PDB entry 1XG0 | X-ray diffraction, 0.97 A resolution | chains B and D of the 4 polymer chains in the assembly

# Chain B
Molecule: Phycoerythrin alpha-2 chain
Source organism: Rhodomonas sp. CS24
Reference sequence: P30943 (PHE2_RHOS2); residues 1-67 here correspond to UniProt positions 38-104 (UniProt number = residue number + 37)
Sequence (67 residues; numbered 1 to 67; the number before each row is that of its first residue):
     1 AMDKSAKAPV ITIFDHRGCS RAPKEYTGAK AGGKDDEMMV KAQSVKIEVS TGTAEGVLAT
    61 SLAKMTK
Covalently attached groups: 15,16-dihydrobiliverdin (DBV) linked to Cys19
Ligand contacts:
  - 15,16-dihydrobiliverdin (DBV), molecule 1: Phe14, His16, Ser20, Arg21, Pro23, Lys24, Glu25, Tyr26, Asp36, Glu37, Met38, Met39, Lys41
  - 15,16-dihydrobiliverdin (DBV), molecule 2: Leu62, Met65, Thr66, Lys67
  - phycoerythrobilin (PEB), molecule 1: Met2, Asp3, Lys4, Ser5, Ala6, Lys7
  - phycoerythrobilin (PEB), molecule 2: Ile13, Phe14, Asp15, Arg17, Lys34, Asp35, Met38, Met39, Val40
Swiss-Prot annotation at these positions:
  - region: Lys24 to Tyr26 (15,16-dihydrobiliverdin chromophore)
  - binding site (15,16-dihydrobiliverdin): Cys19, Arg21, Lys41
  - modified residue: Lys4 (5-hydroxylysine)

# Chain D
Molecule: B-phycoerythrin beta chain
Source organism: Rhodomonas sp. CS24
Reference sequence: P27198 (PHEB_RHOS2); numbering as in UniProt (aligned over 1-177)
Sequence (177 residues; row label = number of the first residue in the row):
     1 MLDAFSRVVT NADSKAAYVG GADLQALKKF ISEGNKRLDS VNSIVSNASC IVSDAVSGMI
    61 CENPSLISPS GNCYTNRRMA ACLRDGEIIL RYVSYALLSG DASVLEDRCL NGLKETYSSL
   121 GVPANSNARA VSIMKACAVA FVNNTASQKK LSTPQGDCSG LASEVGGYFD KVTAAIS
Covalently attached groups: phycoerythrobilin (PEB) linked to Cys50, Cys61, Cys82, Cys158
Modified / non-standard residues: Asn72 (n-methyl asparagine; MEN)
Sequence notes: conflict Cys50 (Val in P27198), Val56 (Tyr in P27198), Cys61 (Glu in P27198), Ser65 (His in P27198), Cys73 (Glu in P27198); modified residue (72)
Ligand contacts:
  - 15,16-dihydrobiliverdin (DBV): Pro64, Ser65, Ile67, Ser68, Pro69, Tyr74
  - phycoerythrobilin (PEB), molecule 1: Leu24, Lys28, Asn35, Lys36, Leu38, Asp39, Ser40, Phe141, Val142, Asn144, Leu151, Thr153, Pro154, Gln155, Gly156
  - phycoerythrobilin (PEB), molecule 2: Asn47, Ile51, Asp54, Ser57, Gly58, Glu62, Arg129, Ser132, Ile133, Ala136, Cys137, Ala140, Phe141
  - phycoerythrobilin (PEB), molecule 3: Val56, Met59, Leu66, Asn72, Cys73, Arg77, Arg78, Ala81, Arg84, Asp85, Ile88, Tyr92, Arg108, Cys109, Leu113, Thr116, Tyr117, Leu120, Val122, Pro123, Ser126, Asn127, Ala130
Swiss-Prot annotation at these positions:
  - binding site ((2R,3E)-phycoerythrobilin): Lys28, Asn35, Asp39, Cys50, Asp54, Cys61, Asn72, Arg77, Arg78, Cys82, Arg129, Ser147, Gln148, Pro154 to Cys158
  - modified residue: Asn72 (N4-methylasparagine)

# Chain B / chain D interface
Contacting residue pairs (93):
  Ala1(B) - Asp107(D)  hydrogen bond (backbone-backbone)
  Ala1(B) - Arg108(D)
  Ala1(B) - Asn111(D)
  Met2(B) - Asp107(D)
  Met2(B) - Arg108(D)
  Met2(B) - Cys109(D)
  Met2(B) - Asn111(D)  hydrogen bond (backbone-backbone)
  Met2(B) - Thr116(D)
  Asp3(B) - Asn11(D)  hydrogen bond
  Lys4(B) - Thr116(D)
  Ser5(B) - Asn11(D)
  Ala6(B) - Arg84(D)
  Ala6(B) - Ile88(D)  hydrophobic
  Lys7(B) - Asn11(D)
  Lys7(B) - Tyr92(D)
  Ala8(B) - Tyr92(D)  hydrophobic
  Pro9(B) - Arg91(D)
  Pro9(B) - Tyr92(D)
  Pro9(B) - Tyr95(D)  hydrophobic
  Val10(B) - Arg91(D)
  Ile11(B) - Val45(D)
  Ile11(B) - Ser94(D)
  Ile11(B) - Tyr95(D)  hydrophobic
  Ile11(B) - Leu98(D)  hydrophobic
  Ile13(B) - Leu38(D)
  Ile13(B) - Asn42(D)
  Glu25(B) - Tyr18(D)
  Tyr26(B) - Tyr18(D)
  Tyr26(B) - Gly20(D)  hydrogen bond (side chain-backbone)
  Tyr26(B) - Gly21(D)
  Tyr26(B) - Ala22(D)
  Tyr26(B) - Asp23(D)  hydrogen bond (side chain-backbone)
  Ala29(B) - Gly21(D)
  Ala29(B) - Ala22(D)  hydrogen bond (backbone-backbone)
  Lys30(B) - Ala22(D)
  Ala31(B) - Gly21(D)
  Ala31(B) - Ala22(D)
  Asp35(B) - Gly21(D)  hydrogen bond (backbone-backbone)
  Asp35(B) - Leu24(D)
  Asp35(B) - Gln25(D)
  Asp35(B) - Lys28(D)  salt bridge
  Asp36(B) - Gly21(D)
  Met38(B) - Gly20(D)
  Met38(B) - Gly21(D)
  Met38(B) - Leu24(D)
  Met38(B) - Lys28(D)
  Met39(B) - Tyr18(D)  hydrophobic
  Met39(B) - Val19(D)
  Met39(B) - Gly20(D)
  Val40(B) - Phe5(D)  hydrophobic
  Val40(B) - Ala17(D)
  Val40(B) - Tyr18(D)
  Val40(B) - Val19(D)  hydrogen bond (backbone-backbone)
  Lys41(B) - Ala16(D)
  Lys41(B) - Ala17(D)
  Lys41(B) - Tyr18(D)
  Ala42(B) - Phe5(D)  hydrophobic
  Ala42(B) - Val8(D)
  Ala42(B) - Ala16(D)
  Ala42(B) - Ala17(D)  hydrogen bond (backbone-backbone)
  Gln43(B) - Val8(D)
  Gln43(B) - Ser14(D)  hydrogen bond (side chain-backbone)
  Gln43(B) - Ala16(D)
  Ser44(B) - Val8(D)
  Ser44(B) - Asn11(D)  hydrogen bond
  Ser44(B) - Asp13(D)
  Ser44(B) - Ser14(D)
  Ile47(B) - Arg84(D)
  Ile47(B) - Glu87(D)
  Ile47(B) - Ile88(D)  hydrophobic
  Ile47(B) - Arg91(D)
  Val49(B) - Ala80(D)
  Val49(B) - Leu83(D)  hydrophobic
  Val49(B) - Arg84(D)
  Thr51(B) - Asn76(D)
  Ala54(B) - Asn76(D)
  Ala54(B) - Met79(D)
  Ala54(B) - Ala80(D)
  Glu55(B) - Asn76(D)  hydrogen bond
  Val57(B) - Ser53(D)
  Val57(B) - Ser57(D)
  Val57(B) - Met79(D)  hydrophobic
  Val57(B) - Leu83(D)  hydrophobic
  Leu58(B) - Ile67(D)  hydrophobic
  Leu58(B) - Met79(D)
  Thr60(B) - Ser57(D)
  Ser61(B) - Ser57(D)
  Ser61(B) - Ile60(D)
  Leu62(B) - Ile67(D)  hydrophobic
  Met65(B) - Ile60(D)  hydrophobic
  Met65(B) - Pro64(D)  hydrophobic
  Met65(B) - Ile67(D)  hydrophobic
  Lys67(B) - Pro64(D)
Interface residues without a listed pair, chain B (41 interface residues in all): Ser50, Thr53, Lys64
Interface residues without a listed pair, chain D (49 interface residues in all): Lys15, Leu27, Val41, Asp54, Val56, Cys61, Gly112, Leu113

# In short
Chain B and chain D form an interface of 41 and 49 residues respectively; the contacts include 12 hydrogen
bonds and 1 salt bridge. Polar contacts include Asp35(B)-Lys28(D), Asp3(B)-Asn11(D) and Tyr26(B)-Gly20(D).
15,16-dihydrobiliverdin is bound between chain B and chain D. Chain B binds phycoerythrobilin.
Here chain B is Phycoerythrin alpha-2 chain and chain D is B-phycoerythrin beta chain, both from Rhodomonas
sp. CS24. Entry 1XG0 (High resolution crystal structure of phycoerythrin 545 from the marine cryptophyte
rhodomonas CS24) was determined by X-ray diffraction (same publication as 1XF6).
